Entry 4P2F (X-ray diffraction, 2.05 A resolution); this record covers chain A.

Chain A:
Molecule: Adenylate cyclase
Organism: Mycobacterium tuberculosis
Notes: EC 4.6.1.1; engineered mutation(s): F363R
Reference sequence: P0A4Y0 (CYA1_MYCTU); residue numbers follow UniProt; this construct covers 212-443
Sequence (273 residues; each row starts with the number of its first residue):
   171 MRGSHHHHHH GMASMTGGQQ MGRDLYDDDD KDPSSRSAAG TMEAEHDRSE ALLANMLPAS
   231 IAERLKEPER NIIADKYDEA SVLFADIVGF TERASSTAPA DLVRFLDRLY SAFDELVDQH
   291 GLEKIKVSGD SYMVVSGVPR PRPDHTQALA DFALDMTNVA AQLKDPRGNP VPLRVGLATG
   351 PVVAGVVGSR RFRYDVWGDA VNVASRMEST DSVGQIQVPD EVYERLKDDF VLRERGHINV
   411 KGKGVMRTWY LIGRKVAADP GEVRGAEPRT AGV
Not modelled in the structure: 171-236, 426-443
Construct notes: expression tag (171-211); conflict Arg363 (Phe in P0A4Y0)
Reported in the primary citation:
  - contacts within the chain: Glu239-Arg363 (salt bridge), Thr261-Glu285 (hydrogen bond), Arg263-Asp288 (salt bridge), Arg263-Glu285 (salt bridge), Lys296-Arg363 (backbone contact), Asp256-Arg344 (salt bridge), Arg363-Asp365 (salt bridge), Asp399-His407 (hydrogen bond)
  - conformationally variable residues (side-chain flip): Asp256, Lys296, Ser359, Arg376
  - catalytic residues: Asp256, Asp300, Asp365, Asn372, Arg376 (proposed by the authors, not directly observed)

Overview:
The paper reports catalytic residues Asp256, Asp300 and Asp365 among others; conformational variability at
Asp256, Lys296 and Ser359 among others.
Chain A is Adenylate cyclase (Mycobacterium tuberculosis); the structure, Monomeric form of a single mutant
(F363R) of Mycobacterial Adenylyl cyclase Rv1625c, was determined by X-ray diffraction (same publication as
4P2M and 4P2X).
